PDB entry 1WPG | X-ray diffraction, 2.30 A resolution | chains A and B of the 4 polymer chains in the assembly

== Chain A (and B) ==
Name: Sarcoplasmic/endoplasmic reticulum calcium ATPase 1
Source organism: Oryctolagus cuniculus
Notes: EC 3.6.3.8; chain B of this document is another copy of the same molecule, construct and numbering; everything in this record applies to it too
UniProtKB: P04191 (AT2A1_RABIT); residues 1-993 here = UniProt positions 1-993
Chain sequence (994 residues; numbered 1 to 994; the number before each row is that of its first residue):
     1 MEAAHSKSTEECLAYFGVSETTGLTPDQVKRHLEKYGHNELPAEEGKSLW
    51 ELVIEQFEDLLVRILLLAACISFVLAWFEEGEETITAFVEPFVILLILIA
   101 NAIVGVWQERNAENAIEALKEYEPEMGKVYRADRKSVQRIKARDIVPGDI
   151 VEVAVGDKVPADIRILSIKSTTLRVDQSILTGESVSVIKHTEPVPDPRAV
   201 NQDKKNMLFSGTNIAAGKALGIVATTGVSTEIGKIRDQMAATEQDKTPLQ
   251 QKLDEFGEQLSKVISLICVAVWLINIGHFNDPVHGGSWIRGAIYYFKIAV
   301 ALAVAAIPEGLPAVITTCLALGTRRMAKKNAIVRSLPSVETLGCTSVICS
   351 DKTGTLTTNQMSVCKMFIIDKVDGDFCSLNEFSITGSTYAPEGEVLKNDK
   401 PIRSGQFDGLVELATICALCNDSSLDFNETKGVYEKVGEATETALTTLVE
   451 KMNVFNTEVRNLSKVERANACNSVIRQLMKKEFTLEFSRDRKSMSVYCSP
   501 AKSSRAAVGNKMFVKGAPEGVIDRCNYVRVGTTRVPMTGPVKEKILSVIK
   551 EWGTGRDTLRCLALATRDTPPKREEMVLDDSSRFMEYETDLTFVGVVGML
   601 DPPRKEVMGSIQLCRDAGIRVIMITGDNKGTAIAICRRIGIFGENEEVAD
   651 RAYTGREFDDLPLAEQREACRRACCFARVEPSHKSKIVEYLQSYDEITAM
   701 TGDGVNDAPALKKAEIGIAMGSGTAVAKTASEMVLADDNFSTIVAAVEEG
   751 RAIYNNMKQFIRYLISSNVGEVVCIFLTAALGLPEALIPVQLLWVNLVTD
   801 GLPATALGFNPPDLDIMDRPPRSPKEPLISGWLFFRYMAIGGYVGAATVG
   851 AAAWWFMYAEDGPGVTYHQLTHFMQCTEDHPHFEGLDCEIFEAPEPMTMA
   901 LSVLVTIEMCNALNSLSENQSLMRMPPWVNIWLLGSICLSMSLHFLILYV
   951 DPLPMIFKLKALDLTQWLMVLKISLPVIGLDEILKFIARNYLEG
UniProt features mapped onto this chain:
  - region (Interaction with PLN): Ile788 to Gly808, Trp932 to Leu943
  - active site: Asp351 (4-aspartylphosphate intermediate)
  - binding site (Ca(2+)): Val304, Ala305, Ile307, Glu309, Asn768, Glu771, Asn796, Thr799, Asp800, Glu908
  - binding site (Mg(2+)): Asp351, Thr353, Asp703
  - binding site (ATP): Thr353, Glu442, Arg489, Lys515, Arg560, Thr625, Gly626, Asp627, Arg678, Lys684, Asn706
  - modified residue: Thr441 (Phosphothreonine), Thr569 (Phosphothreonine), Ser581 (Phosphoserine)
  - mutagenesis: Glu309 (E309A: Interferes with conformation changes that are essential for ATP-dependent Ca(2+) transport; E309Q: No loss of calcium binding ...), Pro789 (P789L: Almost complete loss of Ca(2+) transport activity because of reduced Ca(2+) affinity), Cys876 (C876A: Loss of ATP-dependent Ca(2+)transport), Cys888 (C888A: Loss of ATP-dependent Ca(2+)transport)
Disulfides: Cys876-Cys888
Metal / ion sites: Mg2+: Asp351, Thr353, Asp703 (together with tetrafluoromagnesate(2-)); tetrafluoromagnesate(2-) Mg near Asp351 (its only coordinating residue here); Na+: Leu711, Lys712, Ala714, Glu732
Small-molecule neighbours:
  - ADP (adenosine-5'-diphosphate): Arg174, Ile188, Lys205, Glu442, Phe487, Lys492, Ser493, Met494, Lys515, Gly516, Ala517, Arg560, Cys561, Leu562
  - tetrafluoromagnesate(2-) (MF4): Thr181, Gly182, Glu183, Asp351, Lys352, Thr353, Ile624, Thr625, Gly626, Asp627, Lys684, Asp703, Asn706, Asp707
  - thapsigargin (TG1; octanoic acid [3S-[3alpha, 3abeta, 4alpha, 6beta, 6abeta, 7beta, 8alpha(Z), 9balpha]]-6-(acetyloxy)-2,3,-3a,4,5,6,6a,7,8,9b-decahydro-3,3a-dihydroxy-3,6,9-trimethyl-8-[(2-methyl-1-oxo-2-butenyl)ox y]-2-oxo-4-(1-oxobutoxy)-azuleno[4,5-b]furan-7-yl ester): Lys252, Leu253, Glu255, Phe256, Gln259, Leu260, Val263, Ile267, Ala306, Ile761, Ile765, Asn768, Val769, Val772, Val773, Phe776, Leu828, Ile829, Phe834, Tyr837, Met838
What the authors report for this chain:
  - Mg2+ coordination: Asp351, Asp703
  - catalytic residues: Asp351
  - binding site for thapsigargin: Phe256
  - binding site for ADP: Phe487
  - contacts within the chain: Thr171-Glu486, Glu183-Thr353 (hydrogen bond), Glu183-Asp601 (water-mediated contact), Ser184-Asn359, Ser186-Glu439 (hydrogen bond), Arg198-Asp660 (hydrogen bond), Asp203-Arg678 (hydrogen bond), Glu771-Asn796 (hydrogen bond)
  - Mg2+ coordination through a water molecule: Gly182
  - binding site for tetrafluoromagnesate(2-): Thr181 to Ser184
  - catalytic residues: Thr181, Glu183 (proposed by the authors, not directly observed)
  - conformationally variable residues (helix shift): Asp59, Pro308
  - post-translational modification sites: Asp351 (citing earlier work)

== Interface between chain A and chain B ==
Pairs across the interface (8):
  Ile85(A) - Trp107(B)  hydrophobic
  Trp107(A) - Ile85(B)  hydrophobic
  Trp107(A) - Thr86(B)
  Arg110(A) - Ile85(B)
  Asn111(A) - Ile85(B)
  Val950(A) - Trp932(B)  hydrophobic
  Pro952(A) - Leu321(B)  hydrophobic
  Met955(A) - Arg324(B)  hydrogen bond
Other interface residues (no listed pair), chain A (8 interface residues in all): Arg324
Other interface residues (no listed pair), chain B (10 interface residues in all): Thr84, Tyr949, Met955, Ile956

== Summary ==
8 residues of chain A face 10 of chain B across their interface; the contacts include 1 hydrogen bond. The
hydrogen-bonded pair is Met955(A)-Arg324(B). Bound to chain A: tetrafluoromagnesate(2-), ADP and thapsigargin.
From the paper: catalytic residues Asp351(A), Thr181(A) and Glu183(A); a binding site for thapsigargin at
Phe256(A).
Both chains are Sarcoplasmic/endoplasmic reticulum calcium ATPase 1 (Oryctolagus cuniculus). Entry 1WPG
(Crystal structure of the SR CA2+-ATPase with MGF4) was determined by X-ray diffraction, deposited together
with 2ZBD.
